PDB entry 2BLJ | X-ray diffraction, 1.80 A resolution | chain M

Chain M:
Protein: Myoglobin
Organism: Physeter catodon
UniProt: P02185 (MYG_PHYCA); residue numbers follow UniProt; this construct covers 1-153
Amino-acid sequence (153 residues; numbered 1 to 153; the number before each row is that of its first residue):
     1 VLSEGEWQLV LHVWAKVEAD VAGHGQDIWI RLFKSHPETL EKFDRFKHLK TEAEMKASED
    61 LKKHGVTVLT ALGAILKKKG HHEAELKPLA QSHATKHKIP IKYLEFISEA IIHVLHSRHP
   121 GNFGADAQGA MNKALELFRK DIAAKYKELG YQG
Differences from the reference sequence: engineered mutation W29 (Leu in P02185)
Ion coordination: heme Fe near H93 (its only coordinating residue here)
Ligand contacts:
  - carbon monoxide (CMO): W29, F43, H64, V68, H93
  - heme (HEM): W29, T39, K42, F43, R45, H64, T67, V68, A71, L72, L89, S92, H93, H97, I99, Y103, L104, I107, F138

In short:
Bound to chain M: heme and carbon monoxide.
Chain M is Myoglobin (Physeter catodon); the structure, Structure of L29W MbCO, was determined by X-ray
diffraction (same publication as 2BLH and 2BLI).
